PDB entry 7NKL | electron microscopy, 3.67 A resolution | chains A and E of the 8 polymer chains in the assembly

== Chain A ==
Name: ATP synthase subunit alpha
Organism: Mycolicibacterium smegmatis (strain ATCC 700084 / mc(2)155)
Notes: EC 7.1.2.2
UniProt: A0R202 (ATPA_MYCS2); residues 1-548 here = UniProt positions 1-548
Chain sequence (548 residues; row label = number of the first residue in the row):
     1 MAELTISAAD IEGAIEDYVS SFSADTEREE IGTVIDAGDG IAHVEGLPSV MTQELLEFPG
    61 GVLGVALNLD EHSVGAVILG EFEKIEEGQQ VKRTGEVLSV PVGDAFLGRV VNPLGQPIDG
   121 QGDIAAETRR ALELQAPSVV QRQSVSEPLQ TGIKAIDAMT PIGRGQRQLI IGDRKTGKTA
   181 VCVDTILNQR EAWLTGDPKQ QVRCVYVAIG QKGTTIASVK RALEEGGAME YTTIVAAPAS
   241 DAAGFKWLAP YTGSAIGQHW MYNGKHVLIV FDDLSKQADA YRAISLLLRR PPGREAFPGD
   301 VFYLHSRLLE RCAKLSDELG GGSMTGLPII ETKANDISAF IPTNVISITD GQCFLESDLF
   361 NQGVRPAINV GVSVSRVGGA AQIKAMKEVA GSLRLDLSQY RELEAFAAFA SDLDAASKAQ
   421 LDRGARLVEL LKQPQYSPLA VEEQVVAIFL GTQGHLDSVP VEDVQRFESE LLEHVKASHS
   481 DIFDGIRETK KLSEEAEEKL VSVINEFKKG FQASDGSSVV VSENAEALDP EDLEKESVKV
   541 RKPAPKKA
Not modelled in the structure: 1-5, 37-43, 51-55, 64-68, 75-86, 96-548
UniProt features mapped onto this chain:
  - binding site (ATP): Gly172 to Thr179
  - site: Ser373 (Required for activity)

== Chain E ==
Name: ATP synthase subunit beta
Organism: Mycolicibacterium smegmatis (strain ATCC 700084 / mc(2)155)
Notes: EC 7.1.2.2
UniProt: A0R200 (ATPB_MYCS2); residues 1-475 here = UniProt positions 1-475
Chain sequence (475 residues; each row starts with the number of its first residue):
     1 MTATAEKTAG RVVRITGPVV DVEFPRGSVP ELFNALHAEI TFGALAKTLT LEVAQHLGDS
    61 LVRCISMQPT DGLVRGVEVT DTGASISVPV GDGVKGHVFN ALGDCLDDPG YGKDFEHWSI
   121 HRKPPAFSDL EPRTEMLETG LKVVDLLTPY VRGGKIALFG GAGVGKTVLI QEMINRIARN
   181 FGGTSVFAGV GERTREGNDL WVELADANVL KDTALVFGQM DEPPGTRMRV ALSALTMAEF
   241 FRDEQGQDVL LFIDNIFRFT QAGSEVSTLL GRMPSAVGYQ PTLADEMGEL QERITSTRGR
   301 SITSMQAVYV PADDYTDPAP ATTFAHLDAT TELSRAVFSK GIFPAVDPLA SSSTILDPAI
   361 VGDEHYRVAQ EVIRILQRYK DLQDIIAILG IDELSEEDKQ LVNRARRIER FLSQNMMAAE
   421 QFTGQPGSTV PLKETIEAFD KLTKGEFDHL PEQAFFLIGG LDDLAKKAES LGAKL
Not modelled in the structure: 1-8, 16-19, 30-55, 64-73, 78-475

== How chain A and chain E interact ==
Residue-residue contacts (14; chain A residue first):
  Gly46(A) with Arg75(E)
  Leu47(A) with Arg75(E), hydrogen bond (backbone-side chain)
  Pro48(A) with Arg75(E)
  Ser49(A) with Val74(E)
  Val50(A) with Val74(E)
  Leu69(A) with Arg14(E); Ile15(E), hydrogen bond (backbone-backbone); Arg75(E)
  Asp70(A) with Arg14(E); Arg75(E), hydrogen bond (backbone-side chain)
  Glu71(A) with Val13(E); Arg14(E), salt bridge; Arg75(E)
  Val74(A) with Arg75(E)
Also at the interface, not in a pair above, chain A (10 interface residues in all): Ser73

== Summary ==
Chain A and chain E form an interface of 10 and 5 residues respectively; the contacts include 3 hydrogen bonds
and 1 salt bridge. Polar pairs include Glu71(A)-Arg14(E), Leu47(A)-Arg75(E) and Asp70(A)-Arg75(E). Curated
annotation (UniProt) lists 8 ATP-binding residues on chain A.
Here chain A is ATP synthase subunit alpha and chain E is ATP synthase subunit beta, both from
Mycolicibacterium smegmatis (strain ATCC 700084 / mc(2)155). Entry 7NKL (Mycobacterium smegmatis ATP synthase
b-delta state 2) was determined by electron microscopy together with 7NJK, 7NJL, 7NJM, 7NJN, 7NJO, 7NJP and 20
further entries from the same study.
